6SPQ - chain A; structure by X-ray diffraction, 1.38 A resolution.

# Chain A
Name: Methionine--tRNA ligase
Organism: Escherichia coli
Notes: EC 6.1.1.10
Reference sequence: A0A0F3U9S7 (A0A0F3U9S7_ECOLX); residues 1-547 here correspond to UniProt positions 2-548 (UniProt number = residue number + 1)
Chain sequence (568 residues; each row starts with the number of its first residue; numbers below 1 keep their minus sign (Met-20 is residue -20)):
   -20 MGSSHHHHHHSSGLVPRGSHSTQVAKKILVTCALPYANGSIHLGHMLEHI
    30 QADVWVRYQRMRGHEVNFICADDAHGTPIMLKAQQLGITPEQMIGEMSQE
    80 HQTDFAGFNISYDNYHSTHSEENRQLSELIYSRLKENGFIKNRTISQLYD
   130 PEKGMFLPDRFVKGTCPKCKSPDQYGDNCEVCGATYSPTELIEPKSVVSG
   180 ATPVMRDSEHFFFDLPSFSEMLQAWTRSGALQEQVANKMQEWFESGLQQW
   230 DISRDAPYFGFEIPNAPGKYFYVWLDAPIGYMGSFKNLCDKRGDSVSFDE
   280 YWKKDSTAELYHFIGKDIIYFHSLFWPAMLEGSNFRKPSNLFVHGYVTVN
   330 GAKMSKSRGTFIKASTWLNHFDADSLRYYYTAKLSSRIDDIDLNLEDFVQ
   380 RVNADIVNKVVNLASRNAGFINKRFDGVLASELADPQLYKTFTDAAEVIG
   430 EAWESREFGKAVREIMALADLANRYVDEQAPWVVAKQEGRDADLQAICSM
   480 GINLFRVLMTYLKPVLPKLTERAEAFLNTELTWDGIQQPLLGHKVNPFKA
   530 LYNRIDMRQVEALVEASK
Disordered / not traced: -20 to 3
Differences from the reference sequence: initiating methionine (-20); expression tag (-19 to 0); engineered mutation Ile298 (Val299 in A0A0F3U9S7)
Metal / ion sites: Zn2+: Cys145, Cys148, Cys158, Cys161
Small-molecule neighbours: methionine (MET): Ala12, Leu13, Pro14, Tyr15, Asp52, Trp253, Ala256, Pro257, Tyr260, Ile297, His301

# Summary
Chain A binds methionine. Cys145, Cys148, Cys158 and Cys161 form the Zn2+ site.
Chain A is Methionine--tRNA ligase (Escherichia coli); the structure, Structure of the Escherichia coli
methionyl-tRNA synthetase variant VI298 complexed with methionine, was determined by X-ray diffraction
together with 6SPN, 6SPO, 6SPP and 6SPR from the same study.
